PDB entry 7YED | electron microscopy, 3.00 A resolution | chains 1 and a of the 25 polymer chains in the assembly

# Chain 1 (and a)
Molecule: RNA helicase
From: Mammalian orthoreovirus 3
Notes: EC 3.6.4.13; chain a of this document is another copy of the same molecule, construct and numbering; everything in this record applies to it too
UniProtKB: C9E874 (C9E874_9REOV); numbering as in UniProt (aligned over 1-1275)
Chain sequence (1275 residues; row label = number of the first residue in the row):
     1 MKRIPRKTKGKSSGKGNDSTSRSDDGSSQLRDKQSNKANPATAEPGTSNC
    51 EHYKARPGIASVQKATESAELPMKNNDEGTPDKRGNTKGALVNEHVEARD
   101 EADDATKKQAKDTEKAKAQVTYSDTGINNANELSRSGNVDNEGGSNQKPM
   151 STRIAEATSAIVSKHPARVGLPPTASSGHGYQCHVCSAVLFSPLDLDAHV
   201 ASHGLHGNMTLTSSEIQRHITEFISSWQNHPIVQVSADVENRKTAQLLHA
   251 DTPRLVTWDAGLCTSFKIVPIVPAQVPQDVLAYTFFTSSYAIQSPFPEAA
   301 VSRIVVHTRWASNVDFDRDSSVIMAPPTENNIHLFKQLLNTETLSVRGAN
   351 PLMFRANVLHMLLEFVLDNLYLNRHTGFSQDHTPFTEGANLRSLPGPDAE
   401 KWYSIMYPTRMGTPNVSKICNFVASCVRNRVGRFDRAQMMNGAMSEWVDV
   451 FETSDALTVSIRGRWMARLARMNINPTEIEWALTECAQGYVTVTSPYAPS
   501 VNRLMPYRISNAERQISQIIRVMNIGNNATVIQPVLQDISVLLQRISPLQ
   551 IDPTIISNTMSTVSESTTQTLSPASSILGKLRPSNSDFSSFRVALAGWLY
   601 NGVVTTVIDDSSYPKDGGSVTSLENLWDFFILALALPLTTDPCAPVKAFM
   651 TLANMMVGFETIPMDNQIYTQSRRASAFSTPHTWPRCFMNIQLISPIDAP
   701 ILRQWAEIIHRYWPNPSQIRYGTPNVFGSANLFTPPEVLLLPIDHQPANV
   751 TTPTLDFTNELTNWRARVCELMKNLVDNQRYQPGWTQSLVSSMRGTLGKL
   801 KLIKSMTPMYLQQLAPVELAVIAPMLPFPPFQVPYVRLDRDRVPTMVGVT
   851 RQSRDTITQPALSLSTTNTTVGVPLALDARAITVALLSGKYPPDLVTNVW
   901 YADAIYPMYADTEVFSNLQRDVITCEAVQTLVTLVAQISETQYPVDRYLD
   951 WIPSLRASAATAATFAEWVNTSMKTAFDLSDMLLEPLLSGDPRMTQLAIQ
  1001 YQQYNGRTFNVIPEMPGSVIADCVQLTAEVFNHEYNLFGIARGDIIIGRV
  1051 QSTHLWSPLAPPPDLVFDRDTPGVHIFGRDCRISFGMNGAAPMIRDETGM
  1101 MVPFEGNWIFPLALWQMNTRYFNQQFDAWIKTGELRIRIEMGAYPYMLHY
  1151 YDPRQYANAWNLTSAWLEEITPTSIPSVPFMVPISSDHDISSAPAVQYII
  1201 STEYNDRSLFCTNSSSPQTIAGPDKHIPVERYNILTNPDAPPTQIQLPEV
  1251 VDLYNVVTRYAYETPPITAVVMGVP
Not modelled in the structure: 1, 13-39, 168-1275 (chain a: 1-180, 209-216, 564-570)

# How chain 1 and chain a interact
Contacting residue pairs - 152 pairs, chain 1 then chain a:
  K2(1) with D315(a); R374(a)
  R3(1) with V314(a); D315(a)
  I4(1) with D315(a), hydrogen bond (backbone-backbone); F316(a)
  R6(1) with F316(a); D317(a); R318(a), hydrogen bond (side chain-backbone); D319(a); T975(a), hydrogen bond (side chain-backbone); D978(a), salt bridge
  K7(1) with D238(a); D978(a)
  T8(1) with D978(a), hydrogen bond; S980(a)
  G10(1) with D319(a); T975(a)
  K11(1) with D319(a), hydrogen bond (backbone-side chain); S321(a), hydrogen bond (side chain-backbone); E364(a), salt bridge; T975(a)
  S12(1) with D319(a), hydrogen bond (backbone-side chain)
  E44(1) with Q182(a), hydrogen bond; H184(a)
  T47(1) with Q182(a)
  Y53(1) with W227(a); Q228(a); V899(a); D903(a), hydrogen bond
  R56(1) with D894(a), salt bridge; V899(a); W900(a); D903(a), hydrogen bond (backbone-side chain)
  P57(1) with W900(a); D903(a); A904(a), hydrophobic
  I59(1) with Q228(a); H230(a)
  S61(1) with R545(a)
  V62(1) with A904(a); P907(a), hydrophobic
  Q63(1) with H230(a); I232(a); Q246(a), hydrogen bond
  A65(1) with L542(a), hydrophobic; R545(a)
  T66(1) with L542(a); M908(a)
  E67(1) with Q246(a); H249(a), salt bridge; D911(a)
  S68(1) with D538(a), hydrogen bond
  A69(1) with D538(a); P827(a)
  E70(1) with Q234(a), hydrogen bond; L247(a); H249(a); P827(a); D911(a); E913(a)
  L71(1) with P827(a)
  P72(1) with H249(a)
  M73(1) with R521(a); N524(a); V531(a), hydrophobic
  K74(1) with N524(a), hydrogen bond (backbone-side chain)
  N75(1) with D981(a); M982(a); E985(a), hydrogen bond
  N76(1) with N524(a), hydrogen bond (side chain-backbone); I525(a), hydrogen bond (side chain-backbone); N528(a)
  G79(1) with S989(a)
  T80(1) with E985(a)
  P81(1) with A963(a); E967(a); L988(a)
  D82(1) with E967(a)
  K83(1) with T964(a); E967(a); W968(a), hydrogen bond (backbone-side chain); T971(a)
  R84(1) with T341(a), hydrogen bond
  G85(1) with T964(a)
  E101(1) with N527(a); N528(a); A529(a), hydrogen bond (side chain-backbone); T530(a), hydrogen bond (backbone-side chain)
  A105(1) with A529(a); T530(a); Q533(a)
  K108(1) with Q533(a)
  Q109(1) with Q533(a), hydrogen bond; Q537(a), hydrogen bond
  D112(1) with Q533(a), hydrogen bond
  T113(1) with D587(a)
  K115(1) with D587(a)
  Q119(1) with D587(a), hydrogen bond (side chain-backbone); S589(a); S590(a); D878(a), hydrogen bond; A881(a)
  V120(1) with S589(a); S590(a); L875(a), hydrophobic; A876(a); L877(a), hydrophobic
  T121(1) with L875(a); A876(a), hydrogen bond (backbone-backbone)
  Y122(1) with A529(a), hydrophobic; I532(a); Q533(a); L875(a), hydrophobic
  T125(1) with A876(a)
  G126(1) with D610(a)
  I127(1) with V607(a), hydrophobic; T870(a)
  N128(1) with T869(a), hydrogen bond (backbone-side chain)
  N129(1) with T867(a); N868(a); T869(a); P874(a)
  N131(1) with T867(a)
  E132(1) with T867(a); N868(a); P874(a)
  L133(1) with G526(a); N527(a), hydrogen bond (backbone-side chain); L864(a); T867(a)
  S134(1) with G526(a); N527(a), hydrogen bond (side chain-backbone)
  R135(1) with N524(a), hydrogen bond (side chain-backbone); L864(a); S989(a)
  N141(1) with A959(a); A963(a); L988(a); S989(a); G990(a), hydrogen bond (side chain-backbone)
  E142(1) with S958(a), hydrogen bond; A959(a), hydrogen bond (side chain-backbone); A960(a), hydrogen bond (side chain-backbone)
  S151(1) with E342(a)
  I154(1) with E342(a)
  A155(1) with E342(a), hydrogen bond (backbone-side chain)
  T158(1) with T1173(a)
  S163(1) with R1120(a)
  K164(1) with R1120(a)
  H165(1) with E1168(a), salt bridge
  P166(1) with Q1124(a)
Interface residues without a listed pair, chain 1 (74 interface residues in all): P5, A55, D77, A98, D104, D124
Interface residues without a listed pair, chain a (101 interface residues in all): L248, A250, R254, N313, S320, L536, V541, I546, V593, D609, S676, S679, F828, R880, K974, A976, D991

# Overview
74 residues of chain 1 and 101 residues of chain a are in contact; the contacts include 36 hydrogen bonds and
5 salt bridges. Among the polar pairs are R6(1)-D978(a), K11(1)-E364(a) and R56(1)-D894(a).
Both chains are RNA helicase (Mammalian orthoreovirus 3). Entry 7YED (In situ structure of polymerase complex
of mammalian reovirus in the elongation state) was determined by electron microscopy together with 7YEV, 7YEZ,
7YF0 and 7YFE from the same study.
